8YVN - chains A and B of the 12 polymer chains in the assembly; structure by electron microscopy, 2.80 A resolution.

== Chain A (and B) ==
Name: Neuraminidase
Source organism: Influenza A virus
Notes: EC 3.2.1.18; chain B of this document is another copy of the same molecule, construct and numbering; everything in this record applies to it too
UniProtKB: A0A2P1E3B1 (A0A2P1E3B1_9INFA); residue numbers follow UniProt; this construct covers 83-469
Sequence (387 residues; row label = number of the first residue in the row):
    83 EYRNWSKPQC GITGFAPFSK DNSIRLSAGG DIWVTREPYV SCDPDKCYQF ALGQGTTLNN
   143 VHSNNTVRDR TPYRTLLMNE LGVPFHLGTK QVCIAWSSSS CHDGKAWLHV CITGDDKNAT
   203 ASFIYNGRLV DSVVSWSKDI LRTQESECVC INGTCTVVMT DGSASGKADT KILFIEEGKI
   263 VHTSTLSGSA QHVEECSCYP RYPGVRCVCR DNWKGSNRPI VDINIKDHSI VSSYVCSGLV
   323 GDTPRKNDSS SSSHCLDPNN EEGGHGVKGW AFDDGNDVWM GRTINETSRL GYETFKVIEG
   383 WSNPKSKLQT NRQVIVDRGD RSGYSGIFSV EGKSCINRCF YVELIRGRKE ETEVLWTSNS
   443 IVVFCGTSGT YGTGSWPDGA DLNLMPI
Disulfides: Cys92-Cys417, Cys124-Cys129, Cys175-Cys193, Cys183-Cys230, Cys232-Cys237, Cys278-Cys291, Cys280-Cys289, Cys318-Cys337, Cys421-Cys447
Glycans and other covalent adducts: N-acetylglucosamine (NAG) linked to Asn86, Asn146, Asn234, Asn329, Asn367; glycan linked to Asn200
Ion coordination: Ca2+: Asp293, Gly297, Asp324, Gly345, His347

== How chain A and chain B interact ==
Pairs across the interface - 76 pairs, chain A then chain B:
  Ala98(A) - Ser204(B)
  Ala98(A) - Leu211(B)
  Ala98(A) - Ser214(B)
  Pro99(A) - Thr195(B)
  Pro99(A) - Ser204(B)  hydrogen bond (backbone-side chain)
  Pro99(A) - Leu211(B)
  Phe100(A) - Cys175(B)
  Phe100(A) - Ile206(B)  hydrophobic
  Phe100(A) - Gly209(B)
  Ser101(A) - Ile176(B)
  Lys102(A) - Pro154(B)
  Lys102(A) - Gln173(B)  hydrogen bond (backbone-side chain)
  Lys102(A) - Ile176(B)
  Asp103(A) - Gln173(B)  hydrogen bond (backbone-side chain)
  Asn104(A) - Gly137(B)
  Asn104(A) - Tyr155(B)  hydrogen bond (side chain-backbone)
  Asn104(A) - Thr157(B)
  Asn104(A) - Gln173(B)
  Arg107(A) - Gln136(B)  hydrogen bond (side chain-backbone)
  Arg107(A) - Gly137(B)  hydrogen bond (side chain-backbone)
  Arg107(A) - Asn142(B)  hydrogen bond (backbone-side chain)
  Arg107(A) - His144(B)  hydrogen bond (backbone-side chain)
  Leu108(A) - Trp115(B)  hydrophobic
  Leu108(A) - Thr138(B)
  Leu108(A) - Thr139(B)
  Leu108(A) - Asn142(B)
  Leu108(A) - Leu169(B)  hydrophobic
  Ala110(A) - Asn142(B)
  Ala110(A) - Val143(B)  hydrophobic
  Ala110(A) - His144(B)
  Gly111(A) - Asp113(B)
  Gly111(A) - Thr139(B)  hydrogen bond (backbone-side chain)
  Gly111(A) - Asn141(B)
  Gly111(A) - Asn142(B)
  Gly112(A) - Asp113(B)  hydrogen bond (backbone-side chain)
  Gly112(A) - Leu169(B)
  Pro126(A) - Arg210(B)  hydrogen bond (backbone-side chain)
  Asp127(A) - Asn208(B)
  Asp127(A) - Arg210(B)  hydrogen bond (backbone-side chain)
  Glu162(A) - Lys172(B)  salt bridge
  Leu163(A) - Lys172(B)
  Gly164(A) - Gln173(B)  hydrogen bond (backbone-side chain)
  Val165(A) - Gly170(B)
  Val165(A) - Lys172(B)
  Pro166(A) - Leu169(B)
  Pro166(A) - Thr171(B)
  Val412(A) - Arg210(B)
  Glu413(A) - Arg210(B)
  Lys415(A) - Glu259(B)
  Cys447(A) - Leu211(B)  hydrophobic
  Gly448(A) - Leu211(B)
  Thr449(A) - Ser214(B)
  Gly451(A) - Ser214(B)
  Thr452(A) - Ser214(B)  hydrogen bond (backbone-side chain)
  Thr452(A) - Val215(B)  hydrogen bond (backbone-backbone)
  Thr452(A) - Val216(B)  hydrogen bond (side chain-backbone)
  Tyr453(A) - Thr202(B)
  Tyr453(A) - Val216(B)
  Gly454(A) - Asn200(B)
  Gly454(A) - Thr202(B)  hydrogen bond (backbone-side chain)
  Gly454(A) - Val216(B)
  Thr455(A) - Gly196(B)
  Thr455(A) - Asp197(B)  hydrogen bond
  Thr455(A) - Asn200(B)  hydrogen bond (backbone-backbone)
  Gly456(A) - Asp197(B)
  Ser457(A) - Pro154(B)
  Trp458(A) - Pro154(B)
  Trp458(A) - Ile176(B)
  Trp458(A) - Thr195(B)  hydrogen bond
  Trp458(A) - Gly196(B)
  Pro459(A) - Tyr155(B)
  Asp460(A) - Tyr155(B)
  Gly461(A) - Tyr155(B)
  Ala462(A) - His144(B)
  Asp463(A) - His144(B)  hydrogen bond (backbone-side chain)
  Met467(A) - His144(B)
Also at the interface, not in a pair above, chain A (49 interface residues in all): Ile106, Asp113, Ile114, Asp125, Lys128, Cys129, His168, Asn419, Val444, Leu466
Also at the interface, not in a pair above, chain B (38 interface residues in all): Val174, Ala201, Asp213

== Overview ==
Chain A and chain B form an interface of 49 and 38 residues respectively, with 21 hydrogen bonds and 1 salt
bridge. Polar pairs include Glu162(A)-Lys172(B), Pro99(A)-Ser204(B) and Lys102(A)-Gln173(B). Covalently linked
N-acetylglucosamine: at Asn86(A), Asn146(A), Asn234(A), Asn329(A) and Asn367(A).
Both chains are Neuraminidase (Influenza A virus). Entry 8YVN (Neuraminidase of A/Switzerland/9715293/2013
H3N2 in complex with CAV-F6 Fab) was determined by electron microscopy.
